Entry 9DQH (electron microscopy, 2.92 A resolution); this record covers chains B and E of the 5 polymer chains in the assembly.

== Chain B ==
Molecule: Gs-mini-Gq chimera
Source organism: Homo sapiens
Amino-acid sequence (246 residues; each row starts with the number of its first residue):
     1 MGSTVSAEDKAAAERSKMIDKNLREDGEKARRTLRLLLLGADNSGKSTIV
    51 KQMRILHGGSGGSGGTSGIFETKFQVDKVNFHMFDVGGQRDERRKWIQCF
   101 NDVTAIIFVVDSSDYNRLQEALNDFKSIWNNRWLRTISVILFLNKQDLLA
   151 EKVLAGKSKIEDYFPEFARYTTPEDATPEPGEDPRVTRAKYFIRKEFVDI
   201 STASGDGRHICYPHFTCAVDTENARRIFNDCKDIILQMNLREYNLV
Not modelled in the structure: 1-4, 52-67, 88-92, 174-182

== Chain E ==
Molecule: scFv16
Source organism: Mus musculus
Notes: antibody fragment or engineered binder
Amino-acid sequence (257 residues; each row starts with the number of its first residue; note: 3 numbers in that range are skipped by the numbering (no residue carries them; nothing is unmodelled there); a row labelled like 120A-120O holds insertion residues (120A, then the next letters in order)):
     1 DVQLVESGGGLVQPGGSRKLSCSASGFAFSSFGMHWVRQAPEKGLEWVAY
    51 ISSGSGTIYYADTVKGRFTISRDDPKNTLFLQMTSLRSEDTAMYYCVRSI
   101 YYYGSSPFDFWGQGTTLTVS
120A-120O SGGGGSGGGGSGGGG
   124 SDIVMTQATSSVPVTPGESVSISCRSSKSLLHSNGNTYLYWFLQRPGQSP
   174 QLLIYRMSNLASGVPDRFSGSGSGTAFTLTISRLEAEDVGVYYCMQHLEY
   224 PLTFGAGTKLELKAAALEVLFQ
Not modelled in the structure: 1, 120A-120O, 138, 236-245
Disulfides: Cys147-Cys217

== Chain B / chain E interface ==
Pairs across the interface - 22 pairs, chain B then chain E:
  Val5(B) - His155(E)
  Ser6(B) - His155(E)
  Ser6(B) - Tyr161(E)  hydrogen bond
  Ala7(B) - His220(E)
  Ala7(B) - Leu221(E)
  Ala7(B) - Tyr223(E)  hydrophobic
  Glu8(B) - Tyr101(E)
  Glu8(B) - Pro107(E)
  Glu8(B) - Tyr161(E)
  Glu8(B) - Tyr163(E)  hydrogen bond
  Glu8(B) - His220(E)  salt bridge
  Asp9(B) - Asn157(E)  hydrogen bond
  Asp9(B) - Tyr161(E)  hydrogen bond
  Ala11(B) - Tyr101(E)  hydrophobic
  Ala12(B) - Tyr101(E)
  Glu14(B) - Ser52(E)  hydrogen bond
  Glu14(B) - Thr57(E)  hydrogen bond
  Arg15(B) - Ile100(E)
  Arg15(B) - Tyr101(E)
  Arg15(B) - Tyr102(E)
  Met18(B) - Ser53(E)
  Met18(B) - Gly54(E)
Other interface residues (no listed pair), chain E (16 interface residues in all): Tyr50

== Summary ==
10 residues of chain B face 16 of chain E across their interface, with 6 hydrogen bonds and 1 salt bridge.
Polar pairs include Glu8(B)-His220(E), Ser6(B)-Tyr161(E) and Glu8(B)-Tyr163(E).
Here chain B is Gs-mini-Gq chimera (Homo sapiens) and chain E is scFv16 (Mus musculus). Entry 9DQH (CryoEM
structure of Gq-coupled MRGPRD with a new agonist EP-2825) was determined by electron microscopy (same
publication as 9DQJ).
